PDB entry 6W7N | electron microscopy, 3.40 A resolution | chains A and J of the 15 polymer chains in the assembly

[Chain A]
Molecule: 16S rRNA
Organism: Escherichia coli (strain K12)
Sequence (1542 nucleotides; each row starts with the number of its first residue):
     1 AAAUUGAAGAGUUUGAUCAUGGCUCAGAUUGAACGCUGGCGGCAGGCCUA
    51 ACACAUGCAAGUCGAACGGUAACAGGAAGAAGCUUGCUUCUUUGCUGACG
   101 AGUGGCGGACGGGUGAGUAAUGUCUGGGAAACUGCCUGAUGGAGGGGGAU
   151 AACUACUGGAAACGGUAGCUAAUACCGCAUAACGUCGCAAGACCAAAGAG
   201 GGGGACCUUCGGGCCUCUUGCCAUCGGAUGUGCCCAGAUGGGAUUAGCUA
   251 GUAGGUGGGGUAACGGCUCACCUAGGCGACGAUCCCUAGCUGGUCUGAGA
   301 GGAUGACCAGCCACACUGGAACUGAGACACGGUCCAGACUCCUACGGGAG
   351 GCAGCAGUGGGGAAUAUUGCACAAUGGGCGCAAGCCUGAUGCAGCCAUGC
   401 CGCGUGUAUGAAGAAGGCCUUCGGGUUGUAAAGUACUUUCAGCGGGGAGG
   451 AAGGGAGUAAAGUUAAUACCUUUGCUCAUUGACGUUACCCGCAGAAGAAG
   501 CACCGGCUAACUCCGUGCCAGCAGCCGCGGUAAUACGGAGGGUGCAAGCG
   551 UUAAUCGGAAUUACUGGGCGUAAAGCGCACGCAGGCGGUUUGUUAAGUCA
   601 GAUGUGAAAUCCCCGGGCUCAACCUGGGAACUGCAUCUGAUACUGGCAAG
   651 CUUGAGUCUCGUAGAGGGGGGUAGAAUUCCAGGUGUAGCGGUGAAAUGCG
   701 UAGAGAUCUGGAGGAAUACCGGUGGCGAAGGCGGCCCCCUGGACGAAGAC
   751 UGACGCUCAGGUGCGAAAGCGUGGGGAGCAAACAGGAUUAGAUACCCUGG
   801 UAGUCCACGCCGUAAACGAUGUCGACUUGGAGGUUGUGCCCUUGAGGCGU
   851 GGCUUCCGGAGCUAACGCGUUAAGUCGACCGCCUGGGGAGUACGGCCGCA
   901 AGGUUAAAACUCAAAUGAAUUGACGGGGGCCCGCACAAGCGGUGGAGCAU
   951 GUGGUUUAAUUCGAUGCAACGCGAAGAACCUUACCUGGUCUUGACAUCCA
  1001 CGGAAGUUUUCAGAGAUGAGAAUGUGCCUUCGGGAACCGUGAGACAGGUG
  1051 CUGCAUGGCUGUCGUCAGCUCGUGUUGUGAAAUGUUGGGUUAAGUCCCGC
  1101 AACGAGCGCAACCCUUAUCCUUUGUUGCCAGCGGUCCGGCCGGGAACUCA
  1151 AAGGAGACUGCCAGUGAUAAACUGGAGGAAGGUGGGGAUGACGUCAAGUC
  1201 AUCAUGGCCCUUACGACCAGGGCUACACACGUGCUACAAUGGCGCAUACA
  1251 AAGAGAAGCGACCUCGCGAGAGCAAGCGGACCUCAUAAAGUGCGUCGUAG
  1301 UCCGGAUUGGAGUCUGCAACUCGACUCCAUGAAGUCGGAAUCGCUAGUAA
  1351 UCGUGGAUCAGAAUGCCACGGUGAAUACGUUCCCGGGCCUUGUACACACC
  1401 GCCCGUCACACCAUGGGAGUGGGUUGCAAAAGAAGUAGGUAGCUUAACCU
  1451 UCGGGAGGGCGCUUACCACUUUGUGAUUCAUGACUGGGGUGAAGUCGUAA
  1501 CAAGGUAACCGUAGGGGAACCUGCGGUUGGAUCACCUCCUUA
Not modelled in the structure: 680-710, 783-799, 1397-1506, 1531-1542

[Chain J]
Name: 30S ribosomal protein S10
Organism: Escherichia coli (strain K12)
UniProt: P0A7R5 (RS10_ECOLI); residues 1-103 here = UniProt positions 1-103
Chain sequence (103 residues; row label = number of the first residue in the row):
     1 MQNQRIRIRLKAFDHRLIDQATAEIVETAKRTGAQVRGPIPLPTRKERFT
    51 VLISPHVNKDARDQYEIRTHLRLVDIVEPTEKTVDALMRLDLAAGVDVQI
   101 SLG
Not modelled in the structure: 1-4, 103

[Chain A / chain J interface]
Residue-residue contacts (51; chain A residue first):
  G963(A) - His56(J)  sugar contact
  A964(A) - His56(J)  hydrogen bond to the sugar
  A964(A) - Val57(J)  sugar contact
  A968(A) - Asn58(J)  phosphate contact
  A969(A) - Val57(J)  phosphate contact
  A969(A) - Asn58(J)  hydrogen bond to the phosphate
  C972(A) - Val57(J)  sugar contact
  C972(A) - Lys59(J)  phosphate contact
  G973(A) - Pro55(J)  sugar contact
  G973(A) - His56(J)  hydrogen bond to the sugar
  G973(A) - Lys59(J)  sugar contact
  A975(A) - Thr50(J)  base contact
  A975(A) - Arg62(J)  hydrogen bond to the base
  C1059(A) - Ile53(J)  sugar contact
  C1059(A) - Ser54(J)  sugar contact
  U1060(A) - Ile53(J)  sugar contact
  U1060(A) - Ser54(J)  sugar contact
  U1060(A) - Asn58(J)  hydrogen bond to the sugar
  G1061(A) - Asn58(J)  hydrogen bond to the sugar
  U1123(A) - Pro39(J)  sugar contact
  U1123(A) - Pro41(J)  base contact
  U1125(A) - Arg7(J)  sugar contact
  U1125(A) - Arg37(J)  salt bridge to the phosphate
  U1125(A) - Ile40(J)  base contact
  U1126(A) - Arg7(J)  base contact
  U1126(A) - Arg9(J)  base contact
  A1150(A) - Pro41(J)  base contact
  A1150(A) - Pro43(J)  sugar contact
  A1151(A) - Pro41(J)  sugar contact
  A1151(A) - Pro43(J)  sugar contact
  A1151(A) - Thr44(J)  phosphate contact
  A1151(A) - Arg72(J)  hydrogen bond to the phosphate
  A1152(A) - His15(J)  phosphate contact
  A1152(A) - His70(J)  salt bridge to the phosphate
  A1152(A) - Arg72(J)  salt bridge to the phosphate
  G1153(A) - His15(J)  salt bridge to the phosphate
  G1198(A) - His56(J)  hydrogen bond to the sugar
  U1199(A) - His56(J)  sugar contact
  G1253(A) - Lys46(J)  sugar contact
  A1254(A) - Arg45(J)  salt bridge to the phosphate
  A1254(A) - Glu47(J)  phosphate contact
  G1279(A) - Arg9(J)  sugar contact
  G1279(A) - Lys11(J)  salt bridge to the phosphate
  G1279(A) - Gln99(J)  phosphate contact
  A1280(A) - Arg9(J)  salt bridge to the phosphate
  A1280(A) - Leu42(J)  phosphate contact
  A1280(A) - Pro43(J)  base contact
  C1366(A) - Arg62(J)  hydrogen bond to the sugar
  C1367(A) - Thr50(J)  hydrogen bond to the sugar
  C1367(A) - Arg62(J)  sugar contact
  A1368(A) - Gln64(J)  phosphate contact
Interface residues without a listed pair, chain A (31 interface residues in all): C1114, U1115, G1187, U1202, G1278
Interface residues without a listed pair, chain J (33 interface residues in all): Ile18, Ala61, Arg68, Leu71, Leu73, Asp75

[Overview]
Chain A and chain J form an interface of 31 and 33 residues respectively; the contacts include 10 hydrogen
bonds and 7 salt bridges. Polar pairs include A975(A)-Arg62(J), A964(A)-His56(J) and G973(A)-His56(J).
Here chain A is 16S rRNA and chain J is 30S ribosomal protein S10, both from Escherichia coli (strain K12).
Entry 6W7N (30S-Inactive-low-Mg2+ Class A) was determined by electron microscopy, deposited together with
6W6K, 6W77, 6W7M and 6W7W.
